PDB entry 6CCV | X-ray diffraction, 3.05 A resolution | chains B and D of the 11 polymer chains in the assembly

Chain B:
Molecule: DNA-directed RNA polymerase subunit alpha
Organism: Mycobacterium smegmatis (strain ATCC 700084 / mc(2)155)
Notes: EC 2.7.7.6
UniProt: A0QSL8 (RPOA_MYCS2); numbering as in UniProt (aligned over 1-350)
Sequence (350 residues; each row starts with the number of its first residue):
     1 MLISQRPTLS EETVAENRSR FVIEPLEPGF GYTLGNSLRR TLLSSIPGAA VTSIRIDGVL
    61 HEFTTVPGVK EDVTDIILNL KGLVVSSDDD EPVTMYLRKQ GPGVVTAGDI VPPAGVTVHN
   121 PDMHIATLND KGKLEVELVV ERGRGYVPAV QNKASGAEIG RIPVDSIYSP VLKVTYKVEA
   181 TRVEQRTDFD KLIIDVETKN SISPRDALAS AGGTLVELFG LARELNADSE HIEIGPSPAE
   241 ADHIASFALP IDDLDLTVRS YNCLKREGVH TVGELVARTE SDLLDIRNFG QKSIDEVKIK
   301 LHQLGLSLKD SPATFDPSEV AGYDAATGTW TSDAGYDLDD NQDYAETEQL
Unresolved in the structure: 234-350

Chain D:
Molecule: DNA-directed RNA polymerase subunit beta'
Organism: Mycobacterium smegmatis (strain ATCC 700084 / mc(2)155)
Notes: EC 2.7.7.6
UniProt: A0QS66 (RPOC_MYCS2); residue numbers follow UniProt; this construct covers 1-1317
Sequence (1317 residues; row label = number of the first residue in the row):
     1 MLDVNFFDEL RIGLATADDI RNWSYGEVKK PETINYRTLK PEKDGLFCEK IFGPTRDWEC
    61 YCGKYKRVRF KGIICERCGV EVTRAKVRRE RMGHIELAAP VTHIWYFKGV PSRLGYLLDL
   121 APKDLEKIIY FAAYVITSVD DEMRHNELST LEAEMAVEKK AVEDQRDADL EARAQKLEAD
   181 LAELEAEGAK SDVRRKVRDS GEREMRQLRD RAQRELDRLD EIWNTFTKLA PKQLIVDEVL
   241 YRELQDRYGE YFTGAMGAES IKKLIENFDI DAEAESLREV IRSGKGQKKL RALKRLKVVA
   301 AFQQSGNSPM GMVLDAVPVI PPELRPMVQL DGGRFATSDL NDLYRRVINR NNRLKRLIDL
   361 GAPEIIVNNE KRMLQESVDA LFDNGRRGRP VTGPGNRPLK SLSDLLKGKQ GRFRQNLLGK
   421 RVDYSGRSVI VVGPQLKLHQ CGLPKLMALE LFKPFVMKRL VDLNHAQNIK SAKRMVERQR
   481 PQVWDVLEEV IAEHPVLLNR APTLHRLGIQ AFEPQLVEGK AIQLHPLVCE AFNADFDGDQ
   541 MAVHLPLSAE AQAEARILML SSNNILSPAS GKPLAMPRLD MVTGLYYLTT LVEGATGEYQ
   601 AATKDAPEQG VYSSPAEAIM AMDRGALSVR AKIKVRLTEL RPPTDLEAQL FENGWKPGDA
   661 WTAETTLGRV MFNELLPKSY PFVNEQMHKK VQARIINDLA ERFPMIVVAQ TVDKLKDAGF
   721 YWATRSGVTV SMADVLVPPQ KQEILERHEA EADAIERKYQ RGALNHTERN ESLVKIWQDA
   781 TEEVGKALEE FYPADNPIIT IVKSGATGNL TQTRTLAGMK GLVTNPKGEF IPRPIKSSFR
   841 EGLTVLEYFI NTHGARKGLA DTALRTADSG YLTRRLVDVS QDVIVREHDC ETERGINVTL
   901 AERGPDGTLI RDAHVETSAF ARTLATDAVD ANGNVIIERG HDLGDPAIDA LLAAGITTVK
   961 VRSVLTCTSA TGVCAMCYGR SMATGKLVDI GEAVGIVAAQ SIGEPGTQLT MRTFHQGGVT
  1021 GGADIVGGLP RVQELFEARV PRNKAPIADV AGRVRLEESD KFFKITIVPD DGGEEVVYDK
  1081 LSKRQRLRVI THEDGTEGVL SDGDHVEVGD QLMEGAADPH EVLRVQGPRE VQIHLVKEVQ
  1141 EVYRAQGVSI HDKHIEVIVR QMLRRVTIID SGSTEFLPGS LTERAEFEAE NRRVVAEGGE
  1201 PAAGRPVLMG ITKASLATDS WLSAASFQET TRVLTDAAIN CRSDKLNGLK ENVIIGKLIP
  1261 AGTGISRYRN IQVQPTEEAR AAAYTIPSYE DQYYSPDFGQ ATGAAVPLDD YGYSDYR
Unresolved in the structure: 1-3, 907-909, 1012-1026, 1091-1097, 1172-1174, 1196-1201, 1284-1317
Metal / ion sites: Zn2+ site 1: Cys60, Cys62, Cys75, Cys78; Zn2+ site 2: Cys890, Cys967, Cys974, Cys977
Residues lining bound ligands: glutamic acid (GLU): Arg886, Gly1264, Ile1265, Ser1266, Arg1267, Arg1269

Chain B / chain D interface:
Contacting residue pairs (33):
  Arg39(B) with Ile619(D); Asp623(D), salt bridge
  Arg40(B) with Asp623(D), salt bridge
  Leu43(B) with Asp623(D)
  His61(B) with Lys604(D)
  Phe63(B) with Thr603(D); Lys604(D)
  Thr74(B) with Glu608(D), hydrogen bond; Val611(D)
  Ile77(B) with Pro607(D), hydrophobic
  Leu78(B) with Val611(D), hydrophobic; Ser613(D); Arg636(D)
  Asn79(B) with Arg636(D), hydrogen bond
  Lys81(B) with Val611(D), hydrogen bond (side chain-backbone); Ser613(D); Glu617(D)
  Tyr146(B) with Glu617(D); Met620(D); Ala621(D), hydrophobic; Arg624(D), hydrogen bond (backbone-side chain)
  Pro148(B) with Arg624(D)
  Ile162(B) with Pro607(D), hydrophobic
  Asp165(B) with Glu617(D)
  Ile167(B) with Glu617(D)
  Val171(B) with Met620(D)
  Leu172(B) with Ser614(D); Ala616(D); Met620(D), hydrophobic
  Lys173(B) with Ala616(D)
  Val183(B) with Glu488(D)
  Glu184(B) with Asp485(D)
  Thr187(B) with Glu518(D)
Also at the interface, not in a pair above, chain B (24 interface residues in all): Asp75, Gly82, Gly145
Also at the interface, not in a pair above, chain D (23 interface residues in all): Lys445, Trp484, Tyr612, Ala626, Glu674

Overview:
Chain B and chain D form an interface of 24 and 23 residues respectively; the contacts include 4 hydrogen
bonds and 2 salt bridges. Polar contacts include Arg39(B)-Asp623(D), Arg40(B)-Asp623(D) and
Thr74(B)-Glu608(D). Ligands of chain D: glutamic acid.
Chain B is DNA-directed RNA polymerase subunit alpha and chain D is DNA-directed RNA polymerase subunit beta',
both from Mycobacterium smegmatis (strain ATCC 700084 / mc(2)155); the structure, Crystal structure of a
Mycobacterium smegmatis RNA polymerase transcription initiation complex with inhibitor Rifampicin, was
determined by X-ray diffraction together with 6DCF and 6CCE from the same study.
